5GNV - chains A and B; structure by X-ray diffraction, 2.60 A resolution.

Chain A:
Name: Disks large homolog 4
From: Rattus norvegicus
Reference sequence: P31016 (DLG4_RAT); numbering as in UniProt (aligned over 531-713)
Chain sequence (189 residues; numbered 525 to 713; the number before each row is that of its first residue):
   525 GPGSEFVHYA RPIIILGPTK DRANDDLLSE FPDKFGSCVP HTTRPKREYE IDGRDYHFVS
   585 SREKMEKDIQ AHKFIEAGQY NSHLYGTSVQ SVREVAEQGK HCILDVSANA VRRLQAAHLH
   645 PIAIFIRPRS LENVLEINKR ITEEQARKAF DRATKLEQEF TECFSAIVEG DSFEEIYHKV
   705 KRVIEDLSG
Disordered / not traced: 525-532
Differences from the reference sequence: expression tag (525-530)
Curated features (UniProtKB/Swiss-Prot):
  - modified residue: Y580 (Phosphotyrosine), S606 (Phosphoserine), S654 (Phosphoserine)

Chain B:
Name: Microtubule-associated protein 1A
Reference sequence: Q9QYR6 (MAP1A_MOUSE); residues 2104-2129 here correspond to UniProt positions 1866-1891 (UniProt number = residue number - 238)
Chain sequence (26 residues; numbered 2104 to 2129; the number before each row is that of its first residue):
  2104 AELEGGPYSP LGKDYRKAEG EREGEG
Disordered / not traced: 2104, 2124-2129

Interface between chain A and chain B:
Residue-residue contacts - 25 pairs, chain A then chain B:
  D549(A) with Y2111(B), hydrogen bond
  L552(A) with Y2111(B)
  S561(A) with Y2111(B)
  P564(A) with P2113(B)
  R568(A) with D2117(B), salt bridge
  Y580(A) with L2114(B), hydrogen bond (side chain-backbone); G2115(B); K2116(B), hydrogen bond (side chain-backbone); D2117(B), hydrogen bond (side chain-backbone)
  E600(A) with P2113(B)
  G602(A) with L2106(B)
  Q603(A) with E2105(B), hydrogen bond (backbone-backbone); L2106(B)
  Y604(A) with K2120(B); A2121(B)
  Y609(A) with P2113(B); D2117(B), hydrogen bond
  G610(A) with P2113(B)
  T611(A) with P2113(B)
  I627(A) with Y2111(B)
  D629(A) with G2108(B); G2109(B), hydrogen bond (side chain-backbone); Y2111(B), hydrogen bond (backbone-backbone); S2112(B), hydrogen bond (backbone-side chain); P2113(B)
Other interface residues (no listed pair), chain A (17 interface residues in all): N548, L628

In short:
The interface between chain A and chain B involves 17 residues on one side and 13 on the other; the contacts
include 9 hydrogen bonds and 1 salt bridge. Among the polar pairs are R568(A)-D2117(B), D549(A)-Y2111(B) and
Y580(A)-L2114(B).
Here chain A is Disks large homolog 4 (Rattus norvegicus) and chain B is Microtubule-associated protein 1A.
Entry 5GNV (Structure of PSD-95/MAP1A complex reveals unique target recognition mode of MAGUK GK domain) was
determined by X-ray diffraction.
